Entry 6NFJ (X-ray diffraction, 3.19 A resolution); this record covers chains A and B of the 3 polymer chains in the assembly.

Chain A:
Protein: Beta-klotho
From: Homo sapiens
UniProt: Q86Z14 (KLOTB_HUMAN); residue numbers follow UniProt; this construct covers 30-984
Sequence (960 residues; row label = number of the first residue in the row):
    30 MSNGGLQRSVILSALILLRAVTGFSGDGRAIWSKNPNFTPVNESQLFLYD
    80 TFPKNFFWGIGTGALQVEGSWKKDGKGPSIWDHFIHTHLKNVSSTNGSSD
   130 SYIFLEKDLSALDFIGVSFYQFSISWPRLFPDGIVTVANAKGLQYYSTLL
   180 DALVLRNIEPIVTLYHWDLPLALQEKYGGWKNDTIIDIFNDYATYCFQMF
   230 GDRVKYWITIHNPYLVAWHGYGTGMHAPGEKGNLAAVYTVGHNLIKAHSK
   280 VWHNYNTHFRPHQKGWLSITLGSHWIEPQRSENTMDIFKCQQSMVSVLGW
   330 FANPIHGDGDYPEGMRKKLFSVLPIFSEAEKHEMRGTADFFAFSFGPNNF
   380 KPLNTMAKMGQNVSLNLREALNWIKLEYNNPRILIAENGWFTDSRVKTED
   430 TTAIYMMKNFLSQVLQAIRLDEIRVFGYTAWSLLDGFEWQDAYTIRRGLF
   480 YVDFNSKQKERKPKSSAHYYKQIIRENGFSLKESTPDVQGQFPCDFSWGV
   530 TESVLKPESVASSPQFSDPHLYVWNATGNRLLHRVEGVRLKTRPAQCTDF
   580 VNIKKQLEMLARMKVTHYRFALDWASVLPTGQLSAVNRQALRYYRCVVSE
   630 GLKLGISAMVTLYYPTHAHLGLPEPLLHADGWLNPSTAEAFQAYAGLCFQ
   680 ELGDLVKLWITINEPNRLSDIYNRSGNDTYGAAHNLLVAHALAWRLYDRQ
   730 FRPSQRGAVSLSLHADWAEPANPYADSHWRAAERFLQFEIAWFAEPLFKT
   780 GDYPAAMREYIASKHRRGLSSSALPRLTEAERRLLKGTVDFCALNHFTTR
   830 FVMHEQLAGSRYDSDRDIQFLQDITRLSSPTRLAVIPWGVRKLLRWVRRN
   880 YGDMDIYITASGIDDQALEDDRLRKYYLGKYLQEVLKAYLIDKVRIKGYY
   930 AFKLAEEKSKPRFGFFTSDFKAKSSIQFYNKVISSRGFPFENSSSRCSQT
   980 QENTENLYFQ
Unresolved in the structure: 30-52, 63-78, 118-125, 508-511, 537-575, 701-705, 969-989
Cystine bridges: C576-C625
Construct notes: engineered mutation Q308 (Asn in Q86Z14), Q611 (Asn in Q86Z14); expression tag (985-989)

Chain B:
Protein: Nanobody 30
From: Lama glama
Notes: antibody fragment or engineered binder
Sequence (133 residues; row label = number of the first residue in the row):
     1 QVQLVESGGGLVQAGGSLRLSCAASGRAIRSYFMAWFRQAPGKEREFVAA
    51 VEYIFNTYYADSVKGRFTISRDNAKNTVFLQMNSLKPEDTAVYYCAAGVG
   101 ASVSVSESWYNYWGQGTQVTVSSHHHHHHEPEA
Unresolved in the structure: 39-44, 61-63, 103, 122-133

How chain A and chain B interact:
Residue-residue contacts (31; chain A residue first):
  P752(A) - F55(B)
  Y753(A) - F55(B)
  D755(A) - E52(B)
  D755(A) - Y53(B)
  D755(A) - I54(B)
  D755(A) - F55(B)
  D755(A) - N56(B)
  W758(A) - R30(B)
  W758(A) - Y53(B)
  R759(A) - R30(B)
  R759(A) - S31(B)
  R759(A) - F33(B)
  R759(A) - E52(B)
  R759(A) - G100(B)  hydrogen bond (side chain-backbone)
  R759(A) - S102(B)
  E762(A) - R30(B)
  Q766(A) - A28(B)
  E774(A) - Q1(B)  hydrogen bond
  E774(A) - R27(B)  salt bridge
  Y782(A) - Q1(B)
  A784(A) - Q1(B)
  A784(A) - Y112(B)
  A785(A) - Y32(B)
  E788(A) - Y32(B)  hydrogen bond
  E788(A) - N111(B)  hydrogen bond
  E788(A) - Y112(B)  hydrogen bond
  Y789(A) - V99(B)
  Y789(A) - A101(B)
  R795(A) - W109(B)
  N879(A) - R27(B)  hydrogen bond (backbone-side chain)
  Y880(A) - R27(B)
Interface residues without a listed pair, chain A (25 interface residues in all): S756, A761, R763, K778, T779, P783, S792, R796, H833

Summary:
The interface between chain A and chain B involves 25 residues on one side and 19 on the other, with 6
hydrogen bonds and 1 salt bridge. Polar pairs include E774(A)-R27(B), R759(A)-G100(B) and E774(A)-Q1(B).
Here chain A is Beta-klotho (Homo sapiens) and chain B is Nanobody 30 (Lama glama). Entry 6NFJ (Structure of
Beta-Klotho in Complex with FGF19 C-terminal peptide) was determined by X-ray diffraction.
